Entry 5FMF (electron microscopy, 6.00 A resolution (low resolution: residue-level contacts below are approximate; hydrogen-bond / salt-bridge calls are withheld)); this record covers chains A and T of the 27 polymer chains in the assembly.

# Chain A
Name: DNA-directed RNA polymerase II subunit RPB1
From: Saccharomyces cerevisiae
Notes: EC 2.7.7.6
Reference sequence: P04050 (RPB1_YEAST); residues 1-1733 here = UniProt positions 1-1733
Amino-acid sequence (1733 residues; numbered 1 to 1733; the number before each row is that of its first residue):
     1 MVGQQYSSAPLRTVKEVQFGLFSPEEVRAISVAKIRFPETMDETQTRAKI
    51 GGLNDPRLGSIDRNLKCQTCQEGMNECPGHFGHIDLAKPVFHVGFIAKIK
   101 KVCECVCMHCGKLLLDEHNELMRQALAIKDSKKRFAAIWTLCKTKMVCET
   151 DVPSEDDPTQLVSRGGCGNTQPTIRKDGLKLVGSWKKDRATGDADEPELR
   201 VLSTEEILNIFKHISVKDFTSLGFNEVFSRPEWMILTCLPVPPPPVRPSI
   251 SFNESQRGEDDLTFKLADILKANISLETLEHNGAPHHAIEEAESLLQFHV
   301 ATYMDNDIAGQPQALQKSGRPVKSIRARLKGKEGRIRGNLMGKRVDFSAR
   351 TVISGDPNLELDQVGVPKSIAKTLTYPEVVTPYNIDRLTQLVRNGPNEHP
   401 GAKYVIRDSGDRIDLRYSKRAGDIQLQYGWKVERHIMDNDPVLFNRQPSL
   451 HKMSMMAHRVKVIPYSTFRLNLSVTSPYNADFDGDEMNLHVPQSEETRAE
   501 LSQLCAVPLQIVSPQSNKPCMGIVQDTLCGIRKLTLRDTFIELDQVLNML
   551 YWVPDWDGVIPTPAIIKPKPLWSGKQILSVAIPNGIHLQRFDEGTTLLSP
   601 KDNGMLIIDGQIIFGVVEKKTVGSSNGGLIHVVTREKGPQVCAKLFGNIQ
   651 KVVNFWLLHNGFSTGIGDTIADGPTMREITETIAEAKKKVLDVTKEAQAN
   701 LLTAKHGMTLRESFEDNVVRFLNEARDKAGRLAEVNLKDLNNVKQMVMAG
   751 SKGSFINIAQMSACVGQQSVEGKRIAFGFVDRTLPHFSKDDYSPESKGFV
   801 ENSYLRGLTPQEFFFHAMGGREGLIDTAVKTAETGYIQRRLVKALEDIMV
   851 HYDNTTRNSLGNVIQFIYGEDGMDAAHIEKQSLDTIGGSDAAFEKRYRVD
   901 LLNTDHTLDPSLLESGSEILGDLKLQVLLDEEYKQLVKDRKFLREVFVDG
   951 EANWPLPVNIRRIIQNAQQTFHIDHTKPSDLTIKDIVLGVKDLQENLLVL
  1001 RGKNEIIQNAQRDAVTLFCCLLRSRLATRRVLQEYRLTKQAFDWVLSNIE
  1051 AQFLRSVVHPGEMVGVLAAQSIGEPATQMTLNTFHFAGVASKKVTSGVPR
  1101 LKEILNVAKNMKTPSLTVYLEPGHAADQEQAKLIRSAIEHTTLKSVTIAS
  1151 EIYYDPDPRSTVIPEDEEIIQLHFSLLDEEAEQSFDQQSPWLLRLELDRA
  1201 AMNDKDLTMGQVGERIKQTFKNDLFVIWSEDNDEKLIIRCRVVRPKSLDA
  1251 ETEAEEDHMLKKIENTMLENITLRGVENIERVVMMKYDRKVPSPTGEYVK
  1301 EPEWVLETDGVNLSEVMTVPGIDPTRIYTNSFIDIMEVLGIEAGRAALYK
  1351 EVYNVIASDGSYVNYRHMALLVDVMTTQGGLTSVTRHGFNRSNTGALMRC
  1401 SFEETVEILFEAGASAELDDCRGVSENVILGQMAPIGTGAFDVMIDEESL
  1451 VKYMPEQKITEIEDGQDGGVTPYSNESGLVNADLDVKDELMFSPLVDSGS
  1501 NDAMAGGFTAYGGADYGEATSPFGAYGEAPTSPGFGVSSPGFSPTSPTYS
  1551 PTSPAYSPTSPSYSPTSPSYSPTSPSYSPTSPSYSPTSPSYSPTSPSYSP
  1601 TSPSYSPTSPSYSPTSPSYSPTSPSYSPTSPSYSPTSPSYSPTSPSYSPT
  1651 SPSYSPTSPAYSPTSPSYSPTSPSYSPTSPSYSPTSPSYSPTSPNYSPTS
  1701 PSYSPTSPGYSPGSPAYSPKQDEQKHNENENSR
Not modelled in the structure: 1-2, 1081-1091, 1177-1186, 1244-1253, 1456-1733
Ion coordination: Zn2+ site 1: Cys67, Cys70, Cys77, His80; Zn2+ site 2: Cys107, Cys110, Cys148, Cys167; Mg2+: Asp481, Asp483, Asp485
Curated features (UniProtKB/Swiss-Prot):
  - region: Pro248 to Asp260 (Lid loop), Asn306 to Lys323 (Rudder loop), Pro810 to Glu822 (Bridging helix)
  - binding site (Zn(2+)): Cys67, Cys70, Cys77, His80, Cys107, Cys110, Cys148, Cys167
  - binding site (Mg(2+)): Asp481, Asp483, Asp485
  - modified residue: Thr1471 (Phosphothreonine)
  - cross-link (Glycyl lysine isopeptide (Lys-Gly)): Lys695 (interchain with G-Cter in ubiquitin), Lys1246 (interchain with G-Cter in ubiquitin), Lys1350 (interchain with G-Cter in ubiquitin)
  - natural variant: Ser1653 to Pro1659 (deletion: In strain: A364A)
  - mutagenesis: Lys1246 (K1246R: Impairs ubiquitination during transcription stress)

# Chain T
Molecule: Template strand DNA
From: Saccharomyces cerevisiae
Sequence (72 nucleotides; row label = number of the first residue in the row):
    94 CCCCACCCCCTTTAGTACTTATGCCTGGTTATAGATACATTGAAACCCCT
   144 TTTATAGGCGCCTTTTTTTTTT

# Interface between chain A and chain T
Pairs across the interface (10; chain A residue first):
  Ala190(A) - DG116(T)
  Thr191(A) - DG116(T)
  Gly192(A) - DG116(T)
  Gly192(A) - DC117(T)
  Asp193(A) - DC117(T)
  Ala194(A) - DC117(T)
  Ala194(A) - DC118(T)
  Asp195(A) - DC117(T)
  Asp195(A) - DC118(T)
  Asp195(A) - DT119(T)
Also at the interface, not in a pair above, chain A (7 interface residues in all): Glu196

# Overview
Chain A and chain T form an interface of 7 and 4 residues respectively. Cys67(A), Cys70(A), Cys77(A) and
His80(A) form the Zn2+ site 1. From UniProt: 8 Zn2+-binding residues, 3 Mg2+-binding residues and one
mutagenesis site on chain A.
Chain A is DNA-directed RNA polymerase II subunit RPB1 and chain T is Template strand DNA, both from
Saccharomyces cerevisiae; the structure, the P-lobe of RNA polymerase II pre-initiation complex, was
determined by electron microscopy.
